5URZ - chains A and B; structure by X-ray diffraction, 2.20 A resolution.

[Chain A (and B)]
Protein: Frizzled-5
Organism: Homo sapiens
Notes: chain B of this document is another copy of the same molecule, construct and numbering; everything in this record applies to it too
UniProt: Q13467 (FZD5_HUMAN); residues 3-130 here correspond to UniProt positions 28-155 (UniProt number = residue number + 25)
Sequence (146 residues; numbered -12 to 133; the number before each row is that of its first residue; numbers below 1 keep their minus sign (Ala-12 is residue -12)):
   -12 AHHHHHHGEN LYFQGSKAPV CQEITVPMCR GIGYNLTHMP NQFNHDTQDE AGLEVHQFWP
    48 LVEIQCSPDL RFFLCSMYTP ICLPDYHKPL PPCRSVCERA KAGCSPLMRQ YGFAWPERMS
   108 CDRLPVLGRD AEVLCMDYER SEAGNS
Unresolved in the structure: -12 to 6, 126-133 (chain B: -12 to 7, 127-133)
Disulfides: Cys8-Cys69, Cys16-Cys62, Cys53-Cys91, Cys80-Cys122, Cys84-Cys108
Covalent attachments: glycan linked to Asn22
Construct notes: expression tag (-12 to 2, 131-133); conflict Glu126 (Asn151 in Q13467)
UniProt features mapped onto this chain:
  - glycosylation: Asn22 (N-linked (GlcNAc...) asparagine)

[How chain A and chain B interact]
Residue-residue contacts - 19 pairs, chain A then chain B:
  Pro14(A) - Ile51(B)  hydrophobic
  Pro14(A) - Leu94(B)  hydrophobic
  Pro14(A) - Tyr98(B)
  Met15(A) - Ile51(B)
  Met15(A) - Gln52(B)
  His43(A) - Glu50(B)  salt bridge
  Trp46(A) - Trp46(B)  hydrophobic
  Trp46(A) - Val49(B)
  Trp46(A) - Glu50(B)
  Trp46(A) - Gln52(B)
  Trp46(A) - Arg58(B)
  Val49(A) - Gln52(B)
  Glu50(A) - Val49(B)
  Glu50(A) - Gln52(B)
  Glu50(A) - Pro55(B)
  Glu50(A) - Arg58(B)  salt bridge
  Gln52(A) - Pro55(B)
  Arg58(A) - Gln52(B)
  Arg58(A) - Cys53(B)
Interface residues without a listed pair, chain A (9 interface residues in all): Arg17
Interface residues without a listed pair, chain B (12 interface residues in all): Gln97, Glu126

[In short]
9 residues of chain A face 12 of chain B across their interface; the contacts include 2 salt bridges. Polar
pairs include His43(A)-Glu50(B) and Glu50(A)-Arg58(B).
Both chains are Frizzled-5 (Homo sapiens). Entry 5URZ (Crystal structure of Frizzled 5 CRD in complex with
BOG) was determined by X-ray diffraction (same publication as 5URV and 5URY).
